Entry 4Z9C (X-ray diffraction, 2.35 A resolution); this record covers chains D and E of the 6 polymer chains in the assembly.

[Chain D (and E)]
Molecule: Subtilase cytotoxin subunit B-like protein
From: Escherichia coli
Notes: chain E of this document is another copy of the same molecule, construct and numbering; everything in this record applies to it too
UniProtKB: A0A0B1KTJ4 (A0A0B1KTJ4_ECOLX); residues 1-117 here correspond to UniProt positions 25-141 (UniProt number = residue number + 24)
Amino-acid sequence (127 residues; row label = number of the first residue in the row; numbers below 1 keep their minus sign (Met-1 is residue -1)):
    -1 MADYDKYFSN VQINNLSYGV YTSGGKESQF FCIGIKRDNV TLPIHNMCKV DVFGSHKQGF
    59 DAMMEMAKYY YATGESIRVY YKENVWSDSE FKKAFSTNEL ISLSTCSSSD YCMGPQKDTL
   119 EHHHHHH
Not modelled in the structure: -1, 115-125
Sequence notes: expression tag (-1 to 0, 118-125)
Disulfide bonds: Cys30-Cys46, Cys104-Cys110

[Interface between chain D and chain E]
Residue-residue contacts - 54 pairs, chain D then chain E:
  Ala0(D) - Tyr19(E)  hydrophobic
  Ala0(D) - Thr20(E)
  Ala0(D) - Glu88(E)
  Tyr2(D) - Gly17(E)
  Tyr2(D) - Val18(E)  hydrogen bond (side chain-backbone)
  Tyr2(D) - Tyr19(E)  hydrophobic
  Tyr2(D) - Phe28(E)
  Tyr2(D) - Glu88(E)
  His54(D) - Phe51(E)
  His54(D) - Gly52(E)
  Lys55(D) - Glu25(E)
  Lys55(D) - Phe51(E)
  Gln56(D) - Val18(E)
  Gln56(D) - Glu25(E)
  Gln56(D) - Phe51(E)
  Gly57(D) - Tyr16(E)
  Gly57(D) - Phe51(E)
  Ala60(D) - Tyr16(E)
  Met61(D) - Tyr16(E)  hydrophobic
  Glu63(D) - Glu63(E)
  Glu63(D) - Lys66(E)  salt bridge
  Met64(D) - Leu14(E)  hydrophobic
  Met64(D) - Met62(E)  hydrophobic
  Met64(D) - Lys66(E)
  Tyr67(D) - Ala70(E)
  Tyr68(D) - Leu14(E)
  Glu73(D) - Tyr69(E)  hydrogen bond
  Ile99(D) - Gly17(E)
  Ile99(D) - Val18(E)  hydrogen bond (backbone-backbone)
  Ser100(D) - Tyr16(E)  hydrogen bond (side chain-backbone)
  Ser100(D) - Gly17(E)
  Ser100(D) - Phe28(E)
  Leu101(D) - Ser15(E)
  Leu101(D) - Tyr16(E)  hydrogen bond (backbone-backbone)
  Ser102(D) - Leu14(E)
  Ser102(D) - Ser15(E)  hydrogen bond
  Thr103(D) - Asn13(E)  hydrogen bond
  Thr103(D) - Leu14(E)  hydrogen bond (side chain-backbone)
  Thr103(D) - Tyr69(E)
  Ser105(D) - Asn12(E)
  Ser105(D) - Asn13(E)  hydrogen bond
  Tyr109(D) - Asn13(E)
  Met111(D) - Asn13(E)
  Met111(D) - Leu14(E)
  Met111(D) - Ser15(E)
  Met111(D) - Cys30(E)  hydrophobic
  Met111(D) - Ile31(E)
  Met111(D) - Gly32(E)
  Met111(D) - Asn44(E)
  Gly112(D) - Ala92(E)
  Gly112(D) - Phe93(E)
  Pro113(D) - Glu88(E)
  Pro113(D) - Ala92(E)
  Pro113(D) - Phe93(E)
Other interface residues (no listed pair), chain D (24 interface residues in all): Cys104
Other interface residues (no listed pair), chain E (27 interface residues in all): Gln27, Asp86

[Summary]
24 residues of chain D face 27 of chain E across their interface, with 9 hydrogen bonds and 1 salt bridge.
Polar contacts include Glu63(D)-Lys66(E), Tyr2(D)-Val18(E) and Glu73(D)-Tyr69(E).
Chain D and chain E are both Subtilase cytotoxin subunit B-like protein (Escherichia coli); the structure,
EcPltAB Oxidized, was determined by X-ray diffraction, deposited together with 4Z9D.
